Entry 6SGA (electron microscopy, 3.10 A resolution); this record covers chains CP and CA of the 72 polymer chains in the assembly.

# Chain CP
Name: bS16m
From: Trypanosoma brucei brucei
UniProt: Q384N9 (Q384N9_TRYB2); residue numbers follow UniProt; this construct covers 1-188
Amino-acid sequence (188 residues; each row starts with the number of its first residue):
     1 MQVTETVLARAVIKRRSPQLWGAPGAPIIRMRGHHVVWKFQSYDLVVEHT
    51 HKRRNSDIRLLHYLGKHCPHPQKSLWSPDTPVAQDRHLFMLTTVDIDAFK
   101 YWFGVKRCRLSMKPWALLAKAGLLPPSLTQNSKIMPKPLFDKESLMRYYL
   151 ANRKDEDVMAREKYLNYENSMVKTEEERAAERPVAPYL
Disordered / not traced: 1-8

# Chain CA
Molecule: 9S rRNA
From: Trypanosoma brucei brucei
Sequence (474 nucleotides; numbered 1 to 620; 146 numbers in that range are skipped by the numbering (no residue carries them; nothing is unmodelled there); the number before each row is that of its first residue):
     1 UAAAUUAUGGUCAAUUGUUAGUAUUCAUAUUAAUUUUUUUAAAUGUUUUA
    51 UCAUUUUAUAAAGGUUUAUUUUUGAAAGAUUUUUUGUAUAAAAUUUUAGG
   101 AAUAGUUAAUAAUAAUUUAUAAUUUUGAUUAGAUUGUUUUGUUAAUGCUA
   151 UUAGAUGGGUGUGGAAAAAUAAAAAAAAUAAUUAAUAUAUAUCAAUAAUA
   201 AAUUAAAUUAAUCUAUUAGUCAGAAAUGGAUGCCAGCCGUUGCGGUAAUU
   251 UCUAUGCUUUUAAAUAUUAUACAAUUAUCAUAUUAAAUUGUUAAGUGCUG
   301 AUUUAACCAAUAAAAAUAUAAAUAAUUUUUAUUUGUUUUUAAACACCAUU
   351 AGGUAUAUGCAAAUAUAAAAUUAUAGUAAUUAU
   530 AGAAAUUAAAAAGGUAUUGUUGCCCACCAAUUUUUAUAAUAAAAAUAACG
   580 UGCAGUAAUUAAUAUAUUUAUAAAAAUAUAUUUUUUUUUUX
Disordered / not traced: 543-553
Modified residues: UBD (uridine 3',5'-bis(dihydrogen phosphate)) at position 620
Metal / ion sites: Mg2+ site 1: A75, A76; Mg2+ site 2 near U117 (its only coordinating residue here)

# Interface between chain CP and chain CA
Pairs across the interface (88):
  Ala9(CP) - U57(CA)  hydrogen bond to the phosphate
  Ala9(CP) - A58(CA)  hydrogen bond to the phosphate
  Ala9(CP) - A165(CA)  base contact
  Ala9(CP) - A166(CA)  hydrogen bond to the base
  Arg10(CP) - A58(CA)  phosphate contact
  Arg10(CP) - A166(CA)  base contact
  Arg10(CP) - A168(CA)  hydrogen bond to the sugar
  Arg10(CP) - U170(CA)  base contact
  Ala11(CP) - U160(CA)  base contact
  Ala11(CP) - A168(CA)  hydrogen bond to the base
  Val12(CP) - A168(CA)  hydrogen bond to the sugar
  Val12(CP) - A169(CA)  sugar contact
  Val12(CP) - U170(CA)  base contact
  Ile13(CP) - U46(CA)  base contact
  Ile13(CP) - U57(CA)  base contact
  Ile13(CP) - U170(CA)  hydrogen bond to the base
  Lys14(CP) - U59(CA)  salt bridge to the phosphate
  Lys14(CP) - A60(CA)  salt bridge to the phosphate
  Lys14(CP) - U170(CA)  base contact
  Lys14(CP) - A174(CA)  base contact
  Arg15(CP) - U44(CA)  hydrogen bond to the base
  Arg15(CP) - U46(CA)  salt bridge to the phosphate
  Arg15(CP) - U170(CA)  hydrogen bond to the base
  Arg16(CP) - U46(CA)  salt bridge to the phosphate
  Arg16(CP) - A172(CA)  salt bridge to the phosphate
  Arg16(CP) - A173(CA)  base contact
  Arg16(CP) - A191(CA)  base contact
  Ser17(CP) - A174(CA)  base contact
  Pro18(CP) - U46(CA)  base contact
  Pro18(CP) - U57(CA)  sugar contact
  Pro18(CP) - A176(CA)  base contact
  Gln19(CP) - U56(CA)  sugar contact
  Gln19(CP) - U57(CA)  hydrogen bond to the sugar
  Gln19(CP) - A174(CA)  hydrogen bond to the sugar
  Gln19(CP) - A175(CA)  sugar contact
  Gln19(CP) - A176(CA)  sugar contact
  Leu20(CP) - U56(CA)  sugar contact
  Leu20(CP) - A177(CA)  sugar contact
  Trp21(CP) - U56(CA)  hydrogen bond to the sugar
  Trp21(CP) - A75(CA)  base contact
  Trp21(CP) - A76(CA)  sugar contact
  Trp21(CP) - G164(CA)  base contact
  Trp21(CP) - A177(CA)  base contact
  Gly22(CP) - U57(CA)  sugar contact
  Gly22(CP) - G164(CA)  base contact
  Ala23(CP) - A58(CA)  sugar contact
  Ala23(CP) - G164(CA)  hydrogen bond to the base
  Ala23(CP) - A165(CA)  base contact
  Pro24(CP) - A75(CA)  base contact
  Pro24(CP) - A76(CA)  base contact
  Pro24(CP) - G164(CA)  base contact
  Gly25(CP) - A76(CA)  base contact
  Ala26(CP) - A76(CA)  base contact
  Ala26(CP) - A77(CA)  sugar contact
  Arg30(CP) - A174(CA)  hydrogen bond to the phosphate
  Arg30(CP) - A175(CA)  salt bridge to the phosphate
  His35(CP) - A173(CA)  phosphate contact
  Trp38(CP) - A185(CA)  hydrogen bond to the phosphate
  Trp38(CP) - U186(CA)  phosphate contact
  Lys39(CP) - A207(CA)  salt bridge to the phosphate
  Thr50(CP) - A174(CA)  base contact
  His51(CP) - U57(CA)  phosphate contact
  His51(CP) - A174(CA)  base contact
  Lys52(CP) - A174(CA)  hydrogen bond to the base
  Arg53(CP) - U72(CA)  salt bridge to the phosphate
  Arg54(CP) - G154(CA)  phosphate contact
  Arg54(CP) - A173(CA)  salt bridge to the phosphate
  Arg54(CP) - A174(CA)  hydrogen bond to the base
  Asn55(CP) - U59(CA)  hydrogen bond to the base
  Asn55(CP) - G154(CA)  hydrogen bond to the sugar
  Asn55(CP) - A155(CA)  hydrogen bond to the phosphate
  Asp57(CP) - U70(CA)  phosphate contact
  Asp57(CP) - A153(CA)  base contact
  Arg59(CP) - A153(CA)  hydrogen bond to the phosphate
  Arg59(CP) - G154(CA)  salt bridge to the phosphate
  Lys106(CP) - A77(CA)  hydrogen bond to the sugar
  Arg107(CP) - A77(CA)  hydrogen bond to the sugar
  Arg107(CP) - G78(CA)  salt bridge to the phosphate
  Arg107(CP) - A79(CA)  base contact
  Arg109(CP) - A176(CA)  salt bridge to the phosphate
  Met112(CP) - U182(CA)  base contact
  Leu128(CP) - U179(CA)  hydrogen bond to the base
  Thr129(CP) - U179(CA)  base contact
  Thr129(CP) - U182(CA)  hydrogen bond to the sugar
  Gln130(CP) - U183(CA)  phosphate contact
  Asn131(CP) - U179(CA)  hydrogen bond to the base
  Lys133(CP) - U182(CA)  salt bridge to the phosphate
  Lys137(CP) - U179(CA)  base contact
Also at the interface, not in a pair above, chain CP (45 interface residues in all): Pro27, Glu48, Ser56, Ser111, Lys113
Also at the interface, not in a pair above, chain CA (38 interface residues in all): U71

# In short
The interface between chain CP and chain CA involves 45 residues on one side and 38 on the other; the contacts
include 26 hydrogen bonds and 13 salt bridges. Among the polar pairs are Ala9(CP)-A166(CA), Ala11(CP)-A168(CA)
and Ile13(CP)-U170(CA). A75(CA) and A76(CA) coordinate Mg2+ site 1.
Here chain CP is bS16m and chain CA is 9S rRNA, both from Trypanosoma brucei brucei. Entry 6SGA (Body domain
of the mt-SSU assemblosome from Trypanosoma brucei) was determined by electron microscopy (same publication as
6SGB and 6SG9).
